Entry 1KGQ (X-ray diffraction, 2.00 A resolution); this record covers chain A.

[Chain A]
Protein: 2,3,4,5-tetrahydropyridine-2-carboxylate N-succinyltransferase
Organism: Mycobacterium bovis
Notes: EC 2.3.1.117
UniProt: P56220 (DAPD_MYCBO); residues 1-274 here = UniProt positions 1-274
Chain sequence (274 residues; row label = number of the first residue in the row):
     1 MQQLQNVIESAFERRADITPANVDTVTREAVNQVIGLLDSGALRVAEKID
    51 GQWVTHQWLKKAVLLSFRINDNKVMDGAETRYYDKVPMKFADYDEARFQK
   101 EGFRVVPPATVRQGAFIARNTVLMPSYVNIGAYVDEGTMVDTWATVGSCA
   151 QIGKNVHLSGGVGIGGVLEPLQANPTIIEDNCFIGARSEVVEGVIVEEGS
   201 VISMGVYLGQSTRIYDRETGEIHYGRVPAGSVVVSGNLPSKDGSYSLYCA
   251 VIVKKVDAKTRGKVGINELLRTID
Ligand contacts:
  - (2S)-2-aminoheptanedioic acid (NPI): F67, R104, R112, V122, M124, N129, M139, D141, G147, S148, G166, V167, L168, E169, L270
  - succinamide-coa (SCO): D141, T142, T145, S159, G160, G163, I164, G165, G166, E169, P170, F183, G185, A186, R187, E189, V191, E192, V201, S203, M204, S211, T212, R213, R217, V232, V234, L247, Y248, V253, K254, D257, K259, T260, K263, V264
From the paper describing this entry:
  - binding site for succinamide-coa: R187, E189
  - catalytic residues: D141, G166, E189 (proposed by the authors, not directly observed)
  - specificity-determining residues: G163, R187, E189 (by similarity / conservation)

[Summary]
Ligands of chain A: (2S)-2-aminoheptanedioic acid and succinamide-coa. From the paper: catalytic residues
D141, G166 and E189; a binding site for succinamide-coa at R187 and E189.
Chain A is 2,3,4,5-tetrahydropyridine-2-carboxylate N-succinyltransferase (Mycobacterium bovis); the
structure, Crystal Structure of Tetrahydrodipicolinate N-Succinyltransferase in Complex with L-2-aminopimelate
and Succinamide-CoA, was determined by X-ray diffraction (same publication as 1KGT).
